5ISZ - chains D and E of the 5 polymer chains in the assembly; structure by X-ray diffraction, 2.06 A resolution.

Chain D:
Protein: TCRalpha chain
Source organism: Homo sapiens
Sequence (200 residues; each row starts with the number of its first residue):
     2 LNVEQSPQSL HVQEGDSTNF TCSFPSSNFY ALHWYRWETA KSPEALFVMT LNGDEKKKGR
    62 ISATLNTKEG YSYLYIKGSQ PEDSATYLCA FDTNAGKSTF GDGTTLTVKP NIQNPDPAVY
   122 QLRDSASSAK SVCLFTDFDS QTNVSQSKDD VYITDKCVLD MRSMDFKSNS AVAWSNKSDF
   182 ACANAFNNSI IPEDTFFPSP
Disulfides: C23-C90, C134-C183
Reported in the primary citation:
  - contacts within the chain: Y31-N95 (hydrophobic contact), Y31-T94 (hydrophobic contact), T94-N95 (hydrogen bond)

Chain E:
Protein: TCRbeta chain
Source organism: Homo sapiens
Sequence (241 residues; numbered 3 to 243; the number before each row is that of its first residue):
     3 IGGITQSPKY LFRKEGQNVT LSCEQNLNHD AMYWYRQDPG QGLRLIYYSQ IVNDFQKGDI
    63 AAGYSVSREK KESFPLTVTS AQKNPTAFYL CASSIFGQRE QYFGPGTRLT VTEDLKNVFP
   123 PEVAVFEPSE AEISHTQKAT LVCLATGFYP DHVELSWWVN GKEVHSGVCT DPQPLKEQPA
   183 LNDSRYALSS RLRVSATFWQ NPRNHFRCQV QFYGLSENDE WTQDRAKPVT QIVSAEAWGR
   243 A
Disulfides: C25-C93, C145-C210

How chain D and chain E interact:
Disulfides between the chains: C158(D)-C171(E)
Pairs across the interface (85; chain D residue first):
  Y31(D) - Q100(E)
  H34(D) - R101(E)  hydrogen bond (side chain-backbone)
  Y36(D) - E102(E)
  Y36(D) - Q103(E)  hydrogen bond (side chain-backbone)
  Y36(D) - F105(E)  hydrophobic
  W38(D) - Q39(E)
  W38(D) - L45(E)  hydrophobic
  W38(D) - L92(E)  hydrophobic
  S43(D) - L92(E)
  S43(D) - F105(E)
  S43(D) - G106(E)  hydrogen bond (side chain-backbone)
  S43(D) - P107(E)
  P44(D) - F105(E)
  A46(D) - E102(E)
  V49(D) - R101(E)
  V49(D) - E102(E)
  T51(D) - R101(E)
  D93(D) - Q100(E)
  D93(D) - R101(E)  hydrogen bond (side chain-backbone)
  T94(D) - Q100(E)  hydrogen bond (backbone-side chain)
  A96(D) - G99(E)
  A96(D) - Q100(E)  hydrogen bond (backbone-side chain)
  G97(D) - Y35(E)  hydrogen bond (backbone-side chain)
  G97(D) - Y50(E)
  G97(D) - Q52(E)
  G97(D) - G99(E)
  K98(D) - L47(E)
  K98(D) - Y50(E)
  S99(D) - Q103(E)
  F101(D) - Y37(E)
  D103(D) - G44(E)
  D117(D) - H137(E)  salt bridge
  Y121(D) - S131(E)
  Y121(D) - A133(E)
  Y121(D) - E134(E)
  Y121(D) - H137(E)
  Y121(D) - T138(E)
  Q122(D) - S131(E)
  L123(D) - F128(E)  hydrophobic
  L123(D) - E129(E)
  L123(D) - T142(E)
  L123(D) - V144(E)  hydrophobic
  R124(D) - F128(E)
  R124(D) - E129(E)  hydrogen bond (backbone-backbone)
  D125(D) - V127(E)
  D125(D) - F128(E)
  S126(D) - V127(E)  hydrogen bond (backbone-backbone)
  S126(D) - E129(E)
  S126(D) - E238(E)
  S132(D) - F128(E)
  V133(D) - F128(E)  hydrophobic
  V133(D) - L146(E)  hydrophobic
  L135(D) - T142(E)
  D138(D) - T138(E)
  D138(D) - R195(E)  salt bridge
  Y153(D) - E179(E)  hydrogen bond (side chain-backbone)
  T155(D) - D173(E)
  T155(D) - S191(E)
  T155(D) - R193(E)  hydrogen bond
  D156(D) - R193(E)
  C158(D) - C171(E)  disulfide
  C158(D) - T172(E)
  C158(D) - R193(E)
  V159(D) - C171(E)  hydrogen bond (backbone-side chain)
  L160(D) - G169(E)
  L160(D) - C171(E)  hydrophobic
  L160(D) - R195(E)
  D161(D) - S168(E)
  D161(D) - G169(E)  hydrogen bond (backbone-backbone)
  M162(D) - S168(E)
  M162(D) - R195(E)
  M162(D) - V196(E)  hydrophobic
  M162(D) - S197(E)
  R163(D) - S168(E)  hydrogen bond (backbone-side chain)
  M165(D) - K140(E)
  M165(D) - S197(E)
  F167(D) - K140(E)
  F167(D) - R195(E)
  S169(D) - R195(E)  hydrogen bond
  S171(D) - R193(E)  hydrogen bond
  V173(D) - R193(E)
  W175(D) - L146(E)  hydrophobic
  W175(D) - A189(E)  hydrophobic
  F197(D) - H137(E)
  P199(D) - A133(E)  hydrophobic
Interface residues without a listed pair, chain D (50 interface residues in all): L89, K131, T137, I154, A172
Interface residues without a listed pair, chain E (47 interface residues in all): K59, A126, V170, L177, A239

In short:
Chain D and chain E form an interface of 50 and 47 residues respectively; the contacts include 1 disulfide
bond, 16 hydrogen bonds and 2 salt bridges. Among the polar pairs are D117(D)-H137(E), D138(D)-R195(E) and
H34(D)-R101(E). From the paper: contacts within the chain involving Y31(D), N95(D) and T94(D).
Here chain D is TCRalpha chain and chain E is TCRbeta chain, both from Homo sapiens. Entry 5ISZ (Crystal
structure of LS01-TCR/M1-HLA-A*02 complex) was determined by X-ray diffraction, deposited together with 5JHD.
